PDB entry 4QKR | X-ray diffraction, 1.75 A resolution | chain A

== Chain A ==
Name: De novo protein 6XTYR/PV2
Chain sequence (132 residues; numbered 5 to 140 plus 1 insertion-coded residue; 5 numbers in that range are skipped by the numbering (no residue carries them; nothing is unmodelled there); the number before each row is that of its first residue):
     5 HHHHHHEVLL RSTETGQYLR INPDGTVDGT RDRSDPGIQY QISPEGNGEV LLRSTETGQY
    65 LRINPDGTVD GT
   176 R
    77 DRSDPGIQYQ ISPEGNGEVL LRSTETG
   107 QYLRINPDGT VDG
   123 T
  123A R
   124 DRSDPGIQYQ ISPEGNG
Unresolved in the structure: 5-8, 138-140
What the authors report for this chain:
  - contacts within the chain: Val12-Tyr44 (hydrophobic contact), Leu13-Tyr22 (hydrophobic contact), Leu14-Tyr44 (hydrophobic contact), Arg15-Tyr22 (hydrophobic contact), Leu23-Tyr44 (hydrophobic contact), Ile25-Tyr44 (hydrophobic contact), Tyr22-Arg37 (hydrophobic contact), Tyr22-Ile42 (hydrophobic contact)
  - conformationally variable residues (side-chain flip): Leu14, Arg15, Leu23, Ile25

== Overview ==
The paper reports conformational variability at Leu14, Arg15 and Leu23 among others; contacts within the chain
involving Val12, Tyr44 and Leu13 among others.
Chain A is De novo protein 6XTYR/PV2; the structure, Crystal Structure of 6xTyr/PV2: de novo designed
beta-trefoil architecture with symmetric primary structure (L22Y/L44Y/L64Y/L85Y/L108Y/L132Y, Primitive Version
..., was determined by X-ray diffraction together with 4QKS from the same study.
